PDB entry 4YOJ | X-ray diffraction, 1.90 A resolution | chains A and B

# Chain A (and B)
Protein: 3C-like proteinase
Source organism: Bat coronavirus HKU4
Notes: EC 3.4.22.-; chain B of this document is another copy of the same molecule, construct and numbering; everything in this record applies to it too
UniProtKB: P0C6W3 (R1AB_BCHK4); residues 1-306 here correspond to UniProt positions 3292-3597 (UniProt number = residue number + 3291)
Chain sequence (306 residues; numbered 1 to 306; the number before each row is that of its first residue):
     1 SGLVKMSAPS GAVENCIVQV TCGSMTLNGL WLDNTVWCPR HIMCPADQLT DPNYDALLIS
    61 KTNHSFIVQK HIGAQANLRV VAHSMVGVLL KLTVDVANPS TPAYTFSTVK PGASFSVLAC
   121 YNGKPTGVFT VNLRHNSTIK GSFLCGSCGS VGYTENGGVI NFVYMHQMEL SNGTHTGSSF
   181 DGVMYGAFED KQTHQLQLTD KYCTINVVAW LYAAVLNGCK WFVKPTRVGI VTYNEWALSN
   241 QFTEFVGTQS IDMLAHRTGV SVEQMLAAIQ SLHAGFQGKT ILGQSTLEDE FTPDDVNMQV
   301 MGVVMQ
Ligand contacts: RFM (N-{4-[(1H-benzotriazol-1-ylacetyl)(thiophen-3-ylmethyl)amino]phenyl}benzamide): Ser-24, Met-25, His-41, Cys-44, Pro-45, Ala-46, Leu-49, Tyr-54, Phe-143, Leu-144, Cys-145, Cys-148, His-166, Gln-167, Met-168, Glu-169, Asp-190, Lys-191, Gln-192
Curated features (UniProtKB/Swiss-Prot):
  - active site (For 3CL-PRO activity): His-41, Cys-148
  - site: Gln-306 (Cleavage)
What the authors report for this chain:
  - binding site for RFM: His-41, Tyr-54, Cys-148, His-166, Glu-169, Gln-192
  - catalytic residues: His-41, Cys-148 (proposed by the authors, not directly observed)

# Interface between chain A and chain B
Residue-residue contacts (73; chain A residue first):
  Ser-1(A) with Gly-141(B); Ser-142(B); Phe-143(B), hydrogen bond (backbone-backbone); Glu-169(B), hydrogen bond; Asn-172(B); Gly-173(B), hydrogen bond (side chain-backbone); His-175(B), hydrogen bond (backbone-side chain)
  Gly-2(A) with Gly-141(B); Ser-142(B), hydrogen bond (backbone-side chain); Gly-173(B)
  Val-4(A) with Phe-129(B), hydrophobic; Lys-140(B); Gly-141(B); Ser-142(B)
  Lys-5(A) with Phe-129(B)
  Met-6(A) with Gly-127(B); Val-128(B); Phe-129(B), hydrophobic; Ser-142(B)
  Ser-7(A) with Gly-127(B); Val-128(B), hydrogen bond (backbone-backbone)
  Pro-9(A) with Ser-10(B); Glu-14(B); Thr-126(B); Gly-127(B); Val-128(B), hydrophobic
  Ser-10(A) with Pro-9(B); Ser-10(B), hydrogen bond (side chain-backbone); Glu-14(B), hydrogen bond (backbone-side chain)
  Gly-11(A) with Gly-11(B); Glu-14(B), hydrogen bond (backbone-side chain)
  Glu-14(A) with Pro-9(B); Ser-10(B), hydrogen bond (side chain-backbone); Gly-11(B), hydrogen bond (side chain-backbone)
  Pro-125(A) with Pro-9(B), hydrophobic
  Thr-126(A) with Pro-9(B)
  Gly-127(A) with Met-6(B); Ser-7(B); Pro-9(B)
  Val-128(A) with Met-6(B); Ser-7(B), hydrogen bond (backbone-backbone); Pro-9(B), hydrophobic
  Phe-129(A) with Val-4(B), hydrophobic; Lys-5(B); Met-6(B), hydrophobic
  Lys-140(A) with Val-4(B)
  Gly-141(A) with Ser-1(B); Gly-2(B); Val-4(B)
  Ser-142(A) with Ser-1(B); Gly-2(B), hydrogen bond (side chain-backbone); Val-4(B); Met-6(B); Gln-299(B), hydrogen bond
  Phe-143(A) with Ser-1(B), hydrogen bond (backbone-backbone)
  Leu-144(A) with Met-301(B), hydrophobic
  Glu-169(A) with Ser-1(B), hydrogen bond
  Asn-172(A) with Ser-1(B); Asn-217(B), hydrogen bond (side chain-backbone)
  Gly-173(A) with Ser-1(B), hydrogen bond (backbone-side chain); Gly-2(B)
  His-175(A) with Ser-1(B), hydrogen bond (side chain-backbone)
  Asn-217(A) with Asn-172(B), hydrogen bond (backbone-side chain)
  Gly-218(A) with Asn-172(B)
  Gly-283(A) with Thr-286(B)
  Ser-285(A) with Ser-285(B), hydrogen bond (backbone-side chain); Thr-286(B)
  Thr-286(A) with Gly-283(B); Ser-285(B)
  Met-298(A) with Thr-126(B); Leu-144(B)
  Gln-299(A) with Ser-142(B), hydrogen bond
  Met-301(A) with Leu-144(B), hydrophobic
Also at the interface, not in a pair above, chain A (38 interface residues in all): Leu-3, Ala-8, Leu-118, Ser-171, Thr-280, Gln-284
Also at the interface, not in a pair above, chain B (36 interface residues in all): Leu-3, Ala-8, Leu-118, Pro-125, Ser-171, Gln-284, Met-305

# Summary
38 residues of chain A face 36 of chain B across their interface, with 22 hydrogen bonds. Polar contacts
include Ser-1(A)/Glu-169(B), Ser-1(A)/Gly-173(B) and Ser-1(A)/His-175(B). Chain A binds compound RFM. From the
paper: catalytic residues His-41(A) and Cys-148(A); a binding site for RFM at His-41(A), Tyr-54(A) and
Cys-148(A) among others.
Chain A and chain B are both 3C-like proteinase (Bat coronavirus HKU4); the structure, HKU4 3CLpro bound to
non-covalent inhibitor 2A, was determined by X-ray diffraction together with 4YO9, 4YOG and 4YOI from the same
study.
